PDB entry 8YNK | electron microscopy, 3.62 A resolution | chains J and K of the 8 polymer chains in the assembly

== Chain J (and K) ==
Name: CASP8 and FADD-like apoptosis regulator subunit p43
Organism: Homo sapiens
Notes: chain K of this document is another copy of the same molecule, construct and numbering; everything in this record applies to it too
UniProt: O15519 (CFLAR_HUMAN); residue numbers follow UniProt; this construct covers 1-181
Amino-acid sequence (181 residues; numbered 1 to 181; the number before each row is that of its first residue):
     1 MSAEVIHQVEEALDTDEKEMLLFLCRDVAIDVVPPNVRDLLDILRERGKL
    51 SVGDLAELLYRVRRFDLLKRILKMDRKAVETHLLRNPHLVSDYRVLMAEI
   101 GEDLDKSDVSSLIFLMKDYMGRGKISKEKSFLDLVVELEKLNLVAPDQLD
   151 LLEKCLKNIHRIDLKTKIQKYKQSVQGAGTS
Unresolved in the structure: 123-126, 176-181 (chain K: 176-181)

== Interface between chain J and chain K ==
Contacting residue pairs (14):
  Glu11(J) with Asp31(K); Val32(K); Val33(K)
  Asp16(J) with Lys124(K), salt bridge
  Arg63(J) with Tyr119(K)
  Arg64(J) with Lys140(K)
  Phe65(J) with Lys140(K), hydrogen bond (backbone-backbone); Asn142(K)
  Arg70(J) with Ile30(K)
  Glu102(J) with Gly123(K)
  Asp103(J) with Gly121(K); Arg122(K), hydrogen bond (backbone-side chain)
  Asp105(J) with Arg122(K), salt bridge
  Arg161(J) with Arg122(K)
Other interface residues (no listed pair), chain J (15 interface residues in all): Ala12, Asp66, Lys69, Leu104, Lys106
Other interface residues (no listed pair), chain K (14 interface residues in all): Ser126, Glu139, Leu141

== Summary ==
Chain J and chain K form an interface of 15 and 14 residues respectively, with 2 hydrogen bonds and 2 salt
bridges. Polar contacts include Asp16(J)-Lys124(K), Asp105(J)-Arg122(K) and Asp103(J)-Arg122(K).
Chain J and chain K are both CASP8 and FADD-like apoptosis regulator subunit p43 (Homo sapiens); the
structure, Structure of the Caspase-8/cFLIP death effector domain assembly, was determined by electron
microscopy together with 8YM4, 8YM5, 8YM6, 8YNI, 8YNL, 8YNM and 8YNN from the same study.
